9PB9 - chains A and F of the 12 polymer chains in the assembly; structure by electron microscopy, 3.45 A resolution.

[Chain A (and F)]
Molecule: Vesicle-fusing ATPase
Organism: Cricetulus griseus
Notes: EC 3.6.4.6; chain F of this document is another copy of the same molecule, construct and numbering; everything in this record applies to it too
Reference sequence: P18708 (NSF_CRIGR); residue numbers follow UniProt; this construct covers 1-744
Amino-acid sequence (747 residues; numbered -2 to 744; the number before each row is that of its first residue; numbers below 1 keep their minus sign (Gly-2 is residue -2)):
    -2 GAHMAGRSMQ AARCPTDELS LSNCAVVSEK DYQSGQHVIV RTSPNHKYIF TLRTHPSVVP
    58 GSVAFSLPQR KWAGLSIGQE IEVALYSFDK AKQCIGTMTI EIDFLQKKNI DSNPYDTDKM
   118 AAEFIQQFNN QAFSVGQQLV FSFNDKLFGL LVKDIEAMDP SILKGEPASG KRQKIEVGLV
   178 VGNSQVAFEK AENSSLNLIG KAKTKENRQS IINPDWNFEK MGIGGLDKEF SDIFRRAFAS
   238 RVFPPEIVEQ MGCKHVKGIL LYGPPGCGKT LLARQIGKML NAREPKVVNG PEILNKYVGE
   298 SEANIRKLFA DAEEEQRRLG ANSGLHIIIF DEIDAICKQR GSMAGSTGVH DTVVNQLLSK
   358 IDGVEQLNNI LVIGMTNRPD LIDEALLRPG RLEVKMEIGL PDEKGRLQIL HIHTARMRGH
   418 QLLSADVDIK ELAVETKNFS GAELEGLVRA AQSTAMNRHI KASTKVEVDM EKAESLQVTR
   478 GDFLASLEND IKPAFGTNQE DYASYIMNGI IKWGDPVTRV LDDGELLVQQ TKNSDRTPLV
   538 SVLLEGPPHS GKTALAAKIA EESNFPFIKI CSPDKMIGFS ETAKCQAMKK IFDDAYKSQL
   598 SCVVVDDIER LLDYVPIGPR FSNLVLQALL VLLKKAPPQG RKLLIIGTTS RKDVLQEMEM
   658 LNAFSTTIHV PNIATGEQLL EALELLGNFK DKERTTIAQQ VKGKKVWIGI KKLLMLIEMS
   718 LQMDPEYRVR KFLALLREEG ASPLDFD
Not modelled in the structure: -2 to 207, 741-744 (chain F: -2 to 211, 246-251, 741-744)
Sequence notes: expression tag (-2 to 0)
Small-molecule neighbours:
  - ADP (adenosine-5'-diphosphate): Gly219, Ile220, Gly221, Leu223, Gly263, Cys264, Gly265, Lys266, Thr267, Leu268, Ile406, His410, Gly438, Ala439, Glu442
  - ATP (adenosine-5'-triphosphate): Met504, Asn505, Gly506, Ile507, Ile508, Trp510, Val514, Pro545, His546, Ser547, Gly548, Lys549, Thr550, Ala551, Leu552, Asp604, Ser647, Ile707, Lys708
Reported in the primary citation:
  - post-translational modification sites: Ser207 (citing earlier work)

[How chain A and chain F interact]
Contacting residue pairs - 25 pairs, chain A then chain F:
  Asn505(A) - Arg533(F)
  Asp571(A) - Lys632(F)
  Ile574(A) - Val628(F)  hydrophobic
  Ile574(A) - Leu629(F)  hydrophobic
  Asp604(A) - Lys631(F)  salt bridge
  Arg607(A) - Gln624(F)  hydrogen bond
  Asp610(A) - Asn620(F)
  Asp610(A) - Gln624(F)
  Tyr611(A) - Gln624(F)  hydrogen bond (backbone-side chain)
  Val612(A) - Asn620(F)
  Pro613(A) - Glu654(F)
  Pro613(A) - Glu656(F)
  Ile614(A) - Glu654(F)
  Arg617(A) - Pro616(F)
  Arg617(A) - Phe618(F)
  Arg648(A) - Glu656(F)  salt bridge
  Leu683(A) - Arg533(F)
  Asn685(A) - Arg533(F)
  Met712(A) - Ser662(F)
  Glu715(A) - Ser531(F)  hydrogen bond
  Glu715(A) - Asp532(F)
  Glu715(A) - Thr534(F)
  Met716(A) - Gln527(F)
  Gln719(A) - Gln526(F)
  Gln719(A) - Gln527(F)  hydrogen bond (side chain-backbone)
Interface residues without a listed pair, chain A (22 interface residues in all): His546, Pro570, Phe576, Ile714
Interface residues without a listed pair, chain F (26 interface residues in all): Leu523, Val537, Lys586, Leu621, Leu623, Ala625, Leu627, Met655, Asn659

[Summary]
22 residues of chain A and 26 residues of chain F are in contact, with 4 hydrogen bonds and 2 salt bridges.
Among the polar pairs are Asp604(A)-Lys631(F), Arg648(A)-Glu656(F) and Arg607(A)-Gln624(F). Chain A binds ADP
and ATP. From the paper: a modification site at Ser207(A).
Chain A and chain F are both Vesicle-fusing ATPase (Cricetulus griseus); the structure, 21bin20S complex
(NSF-alphaSNAP-2:1 syntaxin-1a:SNAP-25), non-hydrolyzing, class 8, was determined by electron microscopy (same
publication as 9OJR, 9OJU, 9OJZ, 9OK3, 9OK5, 9OKC and 17 further entries).
